PDB entry 5M0I | X-ray diffraction, 2.41 A resolution | chains D and C of the 9 polymer chains in the assembly

[Chain D (and C)]
Protein: SWI5-dependent HO expression protein 2
Organism: Saccharomyces cerevisiae
Notes: chain C of this document is another copy of the same molecule, construct and numbering; everything in this record applies to it too
Reference sequence: B3LQW9 (SHE2_YEAS1); numbering as in UniProt (aligned over 6-246)
Sequence (246 residues; row label = number of the first residue in the row):
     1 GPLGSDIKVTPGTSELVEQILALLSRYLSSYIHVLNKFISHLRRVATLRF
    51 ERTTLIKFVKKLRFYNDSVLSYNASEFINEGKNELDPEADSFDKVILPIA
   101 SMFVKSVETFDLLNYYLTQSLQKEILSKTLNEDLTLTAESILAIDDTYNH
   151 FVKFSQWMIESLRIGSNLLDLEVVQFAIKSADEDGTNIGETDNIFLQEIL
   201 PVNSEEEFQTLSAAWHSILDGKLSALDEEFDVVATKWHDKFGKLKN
Not modelled in the structure: 1-2, 185-189, 243-246 (chain C: 1-2, 83-85, 246)
Differences from the reference sequence: expression tag (1-5); engineered mutation Ser14 (Cys in B3LQW9), Ser68 (Cys in B3LQW9), Ser106 (Cys in B3LQW9), Ser180 (Cys in B3LQW9)
Curated features (UniProtKB/Swiss-Prot):
  - motif: Glu15 to Leu23 (Nuclear localization signal)

[How chain D and chain C interact]
Contacting residue pairs (71; chain D residue first):
  Arg49(D) with Ser127(C), hydrogen bond
  Phe50(D) with Ser120(C); Lys123(C); Glu124(C)
  Glu51(D) with Glu124(C)
  Thr53(D) with Tyr115(C)
  Thr54(D) with Tyr116(C); Ser120(C), hydrogen bond
  Lys57(D) with Asp111(C), salt bridge; Tyr115(C)
  Phe58(D) with Leu112(C), hydrophobic
  Lys60(D) with Glu172(C)
  Lys61(D) with Glu108(C), salt bridge; Asp111(C), salt bridge; Leu112(C); Glu172(C), salt bridge
  Phe64(D) with Glu108(C); Asp170(C); Leu171(C); Glu172(C); Gln175(C)
  Tyr65(D) with Glu108(C)
  Ser68(D) with Asn167(C)
  Ser71(D) with Asn167(C), hydrogen bond
  Tyr72(D) with Asn167(C); Leu168(C)
  Phe77(D) with Gly165(C); Ser166(C)
  Pro98(D) with Leu168(C)
  Ile99(D) with Leu168(C), hydrophobic
  Ser101(D) with Ser101(C), hydrogen bond
  Met102(D) with Leu168(C)
  Val104(D) with Lys105(C)
  Lys105(D) with Val104(C); Leu168(C), hydrogen bond (side chain-backbone)
  Glu108(D) with Lys61(C), salt bridge; Phe64(C); Tyr65(C)
  Thr109(D) with Leu112(C)
  Asp111(D) with Lys57(C), salt bridge; Lys61(C), salt bridge
  Leu112(D) with Lys57(C); Phe58(C), hydrophobic
  Tyr115(D) with Thr53(C); Lys57(C)
  Tyr116(D) with Thr54(C)
  Ser120(D) with Phe50(C); Thr53(C); Thr54(C), hydrogen bond
  Lys123(D) with Phe50(C)
  Glu124(D) with Phe50(C); Glu51(C); Lys128(C), salt bridge
  Ser127(D) with Arg49(C), hydrogen bond
  Lys128(D) with Glu124(C), salt bridge
  Gly165(D) with Phe77(C)
  Ser166(D) with Phe77(C)
  Asn167(D) with Ser68(C), hydrogen bond (backbone-side chain); Ser71(C), hydrogen bond; Tyr72(C)
  Leu168(D) with Tyr72(C); Pro98(C); Ile99(C), hydrophobic; Met102(C); Lys105(C), hydrogen bond (backbone-side chain)
  Asp170(D) with Phe64(C)
  Leu171(D) with Phe64(C)
  Glu172(D) with Lys60(C); Lys61(C), salt bridge; Phe64(C)
  Gln175(D) with Phe64(C)
Other interface residues (no listed pair), chain D (42 interface residues in all): Leu3, Val69
Other interface residues (no listed pair), chain C (43 interface residues in all): Leu3, Val69, Glu76, Thr109

[Summary]
42 residues of chain D and 43 residues of chain C are in contact, with 10 hydrogen bonds and 10 salt bridges.
Polar contacts include Lys57(D)-Asp111(C), Lys61(D)-Glu108(C) and Lys61(D)-Asp111(C).
Both chains are SWI5-dependent HO expression protein 2 (Saccharomyces cerevisiae). Entry 5M0I (Crystal
structure of the nuclear complex with She2p and the ASH1 mRNA E3-localization element) was determined by X-ray
diffraction (same publication as 5M0H and 5M0J).
